Entry 2QQD (X-ray diffraction, 2.00 A resolution); this record covers chains B and D of the 5 polymer chains in the assembly.

Chain B:
Protein: Pyruvoyl-dependent arginine decarboxylase (EC 4.1.1.19) (PvlArgDC)
Source organism: Methanocaldococcus jannaschii
Notes: EC 4.1.1.19; fragment: Alpha subunit
UniProt: Q57764 (PDAD_METJA); residues 54-165 here = UniProt positions 54-165
Amino-acid sequence (112 residues; each row starts with the number of its first residue):
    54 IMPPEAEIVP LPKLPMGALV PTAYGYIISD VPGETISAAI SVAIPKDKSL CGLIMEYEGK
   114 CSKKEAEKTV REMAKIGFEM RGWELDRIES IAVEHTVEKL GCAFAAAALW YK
Residues lining bound ligands:
  - agmatine (AG2): Ile54, Ile107, Met108, Glu109, Arg134
  - pyruvic acid (PYR): Ile54, Met55, Ala76, Gly105, Leu106, Ile107, Glu109

Chain D:
Protein: Pyruvoyl-dependent arginine decarboxylase (EC 4.1.1.19) (PvlArgDC)
Source organism: Methanocaldococcus jannaschii
Notes: EC 4.1.1.19; fragment: Beta subunit
UniProt: Q57764 (PDAD_METJA); residues 1-52 here = UniProt positions 1-52
Amino-acid sequence (53 residues; row label = number of the first residue in the row; numbering starts at 0):
     0 HMNAEINPLH AYFKLPNTVS LVAGSSEGET PLNAFDGALL NAGIGNVALI RIS
Disordered / not traced: 0-2
Differences from the reference sequence: expression tag (0); engineered mutation Ala47 (Asn in Q57764)
Curated features (UniProtKB/Swiss-Prot):
  - site: Ser52 (Cleavage (non-hydrolytic))
Reported in the primary citation:
  - mutagenesis - N47A (500-fold): decreased catalytic activity

Interface between chain B and chain D:
Residue-residue contacts (7; chain B residue first):
  Met69(B) with Leu14(D)
  Ala71(B) with Leu14(D), hydrophobic
  Leu72(B) with Pro7(D), hydrophobic
  Tyr77(B) with Ser52(D), hydrogen bond
  Trp163(B) with Tyr11(D), hydrophobic
  Tyr164(B) with Leu8(D); Tyr11(D), hydrophobic
Also at the interface, not in a pair above, chain B (8 interface residues in all): Pro68, Gly70
Also at the interface, not in a pair above, chain D (7 interface residues in all): Pro15, Ile51

Summary:
8 residues of chain B and 7 residues of chain D are in contact, with 1 hydrogen bond. The hydrogen-bonded pair
is Tyr77(B)-Ser52(D). Ligands of chain B: agmatine and pyruvic acid. From the paper: N47A of chain D reduces
catalytic activity.
Here chain B is Pyruvoyl-dependent arginine decarboxylase (EC 4.1.1.19) (PvlArgDC) and chain D is
Pyruvoyl-dependent arginine decarboxylase (EC 4.1.1.19) (PvlArgDC), both from Methanocaldococcus jannaschii.
Entry 2QQD (N47A mutant of Pyruvoyl-dependent Arginine Decarboxylase from Methanococcus jannashii) was
determined by X-ray diffraction (same publication as 2QQC).
